PDB entry 5LAF | X-ray diffraction, 1.50 A resolution | chain A

[Chain A]
Name: Lysozyme C
Organism: Gallus gallus
Notes: EC 3.2.1.17
Reference sequence: P00698 (LYSC_CHICK); residues 1-129 here correspond to UniProt positions 19-147 (UniProt number = residue number + 18)
Sequence (129 residues; numbered 1 to 129; the number before each row is that of its first residue):
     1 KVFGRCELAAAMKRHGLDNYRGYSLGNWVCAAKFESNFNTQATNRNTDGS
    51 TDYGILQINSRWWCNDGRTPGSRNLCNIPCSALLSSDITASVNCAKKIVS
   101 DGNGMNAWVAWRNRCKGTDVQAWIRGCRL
UniProt features mapped onto this chain:
  - active site: Glu-35, Asp-52
  - binding site (substrate): Asp-101
Disulfides: Cys-6/Cys-127, Cys-30/Cys-115, Cys-64/Cys-80, Cys-76/Cys-94

[In short]
From UniProt: active-site residues Glu-35 and Asp-52 and substrate-binding residue Asp-101.
Chain A is Lysozyme C (Gallus gallus); the structure, Room temperature X-ray diffraction of tetragonal HEWL
with 1M of uridine. First data set (0.31 MGy), was determined by X-ray diffraction, deposited together with
5LAN, 5LA5, 5LA8, 5LAG and 5L9J.
